Entry 3OQ9 (X-ray diffraction, 6.80 A resolution (low resolution: residue-level contacts below are approximate; hydrogen-bond / salt-bridge calls are withheld)); this record covers chains C and D of the 10 polymer chains in the assembly.

[Chain C (and D)]
Protein: Tumor necrosis factor receptor superfamily member 6
Source organism: Mus musculus
Notes: chain D of this document is another copy of the same molecule, construct and numbering; everything in this record applies to it too
UniProt: P25446 (TNR6_MOUSE); numbering as in UniProt (aligned over 223-308)
Amino-acid sequence (86 residues; row label = number of the first residue in the row):
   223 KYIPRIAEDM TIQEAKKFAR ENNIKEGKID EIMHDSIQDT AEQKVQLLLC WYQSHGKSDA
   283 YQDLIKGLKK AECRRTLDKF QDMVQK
Curated features (UniProtKB/Swiss-Prot):
  - natural variant: Ile246 (I246N: In lpr)

[Chain C / chain D interface]
Residue-residue contacts - 12 pairs, chain C then chain D:
  Gly249(C) with Asp231(D); Met232(D); Thr233(D); Lys301(D)
  Asp252(C) with Thr233(D)
  Glu253(C) with Thr262(D); Ala263(D)
  His256(C) with Ile234(D); Gln235(D)
  Asp257(C) with Gln260(D); Asp261(D)
  Ser258(C) with Gln260(D)
Interface residues without a listed pair, chain C (8 interface residues in all): Lys247, Ile254
Interface residues without a listed pair, chain D (12 interface residues in all): Ile259, Lys266

[Overview]
8 residues of chain C face 12 of chain D across their interface.
Both chains are Tumor necrosis factor receptor superfamily member 6 (Mus musculus). Entry 3OQ9 (Structure of
the FAS/FADD death domain assembly) was determined by X-ray diffraction.
